PDB entry 4K3P | X-ray diffraction, 2.15 A resolution | chains A and B of the 3 polymer chains in the assembly

# Chain A (and B)
Protein: DNA polymerase III subunit beta
Organism: Escherichia coli
Notes: EC 2.7.7.7; chain B of this document is another copy of the same molecule, construct and numbering; everything in this record applies to it too
UniProt: P0A988 (DPO3B_ECOLI); residues 1-366 here = UniProt positions 1-366
Chain sequence (366 residues; each row starts with the number of its first residue):
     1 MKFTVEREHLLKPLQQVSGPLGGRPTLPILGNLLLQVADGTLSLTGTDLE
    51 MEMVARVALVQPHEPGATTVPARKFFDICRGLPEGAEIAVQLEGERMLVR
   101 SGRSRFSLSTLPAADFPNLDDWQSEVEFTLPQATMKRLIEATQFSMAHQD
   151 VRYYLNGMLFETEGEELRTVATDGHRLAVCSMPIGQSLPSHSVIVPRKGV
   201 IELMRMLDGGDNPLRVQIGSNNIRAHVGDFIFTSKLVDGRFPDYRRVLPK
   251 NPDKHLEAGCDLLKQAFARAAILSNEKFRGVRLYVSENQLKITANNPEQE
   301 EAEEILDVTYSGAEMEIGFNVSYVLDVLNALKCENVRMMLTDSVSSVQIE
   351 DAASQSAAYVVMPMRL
Unresolved in the structure: 20-27, 366 (chain B: 19-28)
Swiss-Prot annotation at these positions:
  - binding site (DNA): Arg24, Arg73, Gln149, Tyr153, Tyr154
  - mutagenesis: Arg24 (R24A: Mild defect in DNA replication, impaired loading of clamp on DNA, polymerase speed is wild-type. More severe replication defect and very poor clamp loading; when associated with A-149), Gly66 (G66E: In dnaN159; a temperature- and UV-sensitive mutation, displays altered DNA polymerase usage, chronically induced SOS response; when associated with A-174), Ala133 (A133T: Reduction of synthesis of beta*, probably due to mutation of its promoter), Met135 (M135L: 3-fold reduction of synthesis of beta*, probably due to loss of its start codon), Met146 (M146L: No effect on synthesis of beta*), Gln149 (Q149A: Mild defect in DNA replication, impaired loading of clamp on DNA, polymerase speed is wild-type. More severe replication defect and very poor clamp loading; when associated with A-24), Tyr153 to Tyr154 (Very poor loading of clamp on DNA, polymerase speed is wild-type), Gly174 (G174A: In dnaN159; a temperature- and UV-sensitive mutation, displays altered DNA polymerase usage, chronically induced SOS response; when associated with A-66), Gln265 to Leu366 (In dnaN806; temperature sensitive), Ile272 to Leu273 (Monomeric in solution, binds very tightly to subunit delta (holA). The monomer binds tightly to linear and circular DNA. Cannot bind both Pol III and IV simultaneously)

# Interface between chain A and chain B
Contacting residue pairs - 65 pairs, chain A then chain B:
  Pro71(A) with Glu300(B)
  Lys74(A) with Asn296(B); Glu298(B), salt bridge; Glu300(B), salt bridge
  Asp77(A) with Ile272(B)
  Ile78(A) with Ile272(B)
  Gly81(A) with Arg269(B), hydrogen bond (backbone-side chain)
  Leu82(A) with Arg269(B)
  Arg96(A) with Glu298(B), hydrogen bond (side chain-backbone); Gln299(B), hydrogen bond (side chain-backbone)
  Arg103(A) with Gln289(B); Glu303(B); Glu304(B); Ile305(B), hydrogen bond (backbone-backbone); Leu306(B); Asp307(B), salt bridge
  Ser104(A) with Arg269(B), hydrogen bond; Glu303(B); Glu304(B), hydrogen bond
  Arg105(A) with Ala302(B); Glu303(B), hydrogen bond (backbone-backbone)
  Phe106(A) with Arg269(B); Glu301(B); Ala302(B), hydrophobic; Glu304(B)
  Ser107(A) with Leu273(B); Glu300(B); Glu301(B), hydrogen bond (backbone-backbone)
  Leu108(A) with Leu273(B), hydrophobic; Glu300(B)
  Ser109(A) with Glu300(B), hydrogen bond
  Arg269(A) with Gly81(B), hydrogen bond (side chain-backbone); Leu82(B); Pro83(B); Ser104(B); Phe106(B)
  Ile272(A) with Asp77(B); Ile78(B)
  Leu273(A) with Ser107(B); Leu108(B), hydrophobic
  Gln289(A) with Arg103(B)
  Asn296(A) with Lys74(B)
  Glu298(A) with Lys74(B), salt bridge; Arg96(B), hydrogen bond (backbone-side chain)
  Gln299(A) with Arg96(B), hydrogen bond (backbone-side chain)
  Glu300(A) with Pro71(B); Lys74(B), salt bridge; Arg96(B); Ser107(B); Leu108(B); Ser109(B), hydrogen bond
  Glu301(A) with Arg105(B); Phe106(B); Ser107(B), hydrogen bond (backbone-backbone)
  Ala302(A) with Arg105(B); Phe106(B), hydrophobic
  Glu303(A) with Arg103(B); Ser104(B); Arg105(B), salt bridge
  Glu304(A) with Arg103(B); Ser104(B), hydrogen bond; Phe106(B)
  Ile305(A) with Arg103(B), hydrogen bond (backbone-backbone)
  Leu306(A) with Arg103(B)
  Asp307(A) with Arg103(B), salt bridge
Interface residues without a listed pair, chain A (31 interface residues in all): Pro83, Gln265

# In short
Chain A and chain B form an interface of 31 and 30 residues respectively, with 16 hydrogen bonds and 7 salt
bridges. Polar pairs include Lys74(A)-Glu298(B), Lys74(A)-Glu300(B) and Arg103(A)-Asp307(B). UniProt lists 5
DNA-binding residues and 13 mutagenesis sites on chain A.
Chain A and chain B are both DNA polymerase III subunit beta (Escherichia coli); the structure, E. coli
sliding clamp in complex with AcQLALF, was determined by X-ray diffraction, deposited together with 4K3O, 4K3Q
and 4K3R.
